6W03 - chains G and H of the 6 polymer chains in the assembly; structure by X-ray diffraction, 2.40 A resolution.

# Chain G
Protein: Envelope glycoprotein gp160
Source organism: Human immunodeficiency virus 1
Reference sequence: Q2N0S6 (Q2N0S6_9HIV1); the construct lacks a stretch of the UniProt sequence and is renumbered around it, so the offset changes along the chain: 31-136 = UniProt 30-135; 145-185 = UniProt 136-176; 189-309 = UniProt 188-308; 312-321 = UniProt 309-318; 2 more segments
Sequence (481 residues; each row starts with the number of its first residue; note: 14 numbers in that range are skipped by the numbering (no residue carries them; nothing is unmodelled there); a row labelled like 185A-185K holds insertion residues (185A, then the next letters in order)):
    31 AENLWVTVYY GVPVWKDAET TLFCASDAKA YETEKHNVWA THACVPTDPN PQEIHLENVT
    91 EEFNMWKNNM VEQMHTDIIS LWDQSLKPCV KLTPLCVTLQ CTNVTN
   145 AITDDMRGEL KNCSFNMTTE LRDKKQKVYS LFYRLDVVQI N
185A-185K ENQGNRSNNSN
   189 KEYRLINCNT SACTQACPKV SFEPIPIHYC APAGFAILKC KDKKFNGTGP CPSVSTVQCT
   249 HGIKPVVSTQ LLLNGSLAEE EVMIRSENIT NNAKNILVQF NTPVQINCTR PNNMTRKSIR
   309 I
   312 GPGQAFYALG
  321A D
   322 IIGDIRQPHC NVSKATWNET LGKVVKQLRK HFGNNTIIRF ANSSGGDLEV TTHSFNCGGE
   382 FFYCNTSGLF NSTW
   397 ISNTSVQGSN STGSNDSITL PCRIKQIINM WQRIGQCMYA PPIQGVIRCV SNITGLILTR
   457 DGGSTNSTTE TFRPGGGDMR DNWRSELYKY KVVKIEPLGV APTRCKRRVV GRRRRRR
Unresolved in the structure: 31, 59-64, 145-150, 185A-185K, 397-410, 429-430, 459-464, 506-513
Disulfide bonds: Cys54-Cys74, Cys119-Cys205, Cys126-Cys196, Cys131-Cys157, Cys201-Cys433, Cys218-Cys247, Cys228-Cys239, Cys296-Cys331, Cys378-Cys445, Cys385-Cys418
Covalent attachments: glycan linked to Asn88, Asn332; N-acetylglucosamine (NAG) linked to Asn133, Asn156, Asn160, Asn197, Asn234, Asn262, Asn276, Asn295, Asn301, Asn363, Asn386, Asn448
Differences from the reference sequence: engineered mutation Ala145 (Asn136 in Q2N0S6), Cys201 (Ile200 in Q2N0S6), Met302 (Asn301 in Q2N0S6), Leu320 (Thr317 in Q2N0S6), Pro329 (Ala327 in Q2N0S6), Asn332 (Thr330 in Q2N0S6), Cys433 (Ala430 in Q2N0S6), Cys501 (Ala498 in Q2N0S6); expression tag (508-513)
What the authors report for this chain:
  - contacts within the chain: Leu154-Met302 (hydrophobic contact), Tyr177-Met302 (hydrophobic contact), Tyr177-Leu320 (hydrophobic contact)
  - mutagenesis - A329P (Tm change 2 degC): increased stability
  - mutagenesis - A329P: unchanged binding to CD4
  - mutagenesis - N302M/T320L: decreased binding to CD4
  - mutagenesis - N302M/T320L: decreased binding to V3 antibodies
  - mutagenesis - A329P: unchanged binding to V3 antibodies

# Chain H
Protein: 3H109L Fab heavy chain
Source organism: Homo sapiens
Notes: antibody fragment or engineered binder
Sequence (244 residues; numbered 1 to 223 plus 21 insertion-coded residues; the number before each row is that of its first residue; a row labelled like 82A-82C holds insertion residues (82A, then the next letters in order)):
     1 QVQLQESGPG LVKPSETLSL TCTVSGGSIS NYYWSWIRQS PGKGLEWIGY ISDSESTNYN
    61 PSLKSRVIIS VDTSKNQLSL KL
82A-82C NSV
    83 TAADSAIYYC ARAQQGKR
100A-100R IYGMVSFGEFFYYYYMDV
   101 WGKGTTVTVS SASTKGPSVF PLAPSSKSTS GGTAALGCLV KDYFPEPVTV SWNSGALTSG
   161 VHTFPAVLQS SGLYSLSSVV TVPSSSLGTQ TYICNVNHKP SNTKVDKKVE PKSCDKGLEV
   221 LFQ
Unresolved in the structure: 127-131, 212-223
Disulfide bonds: Cys22-Cys92, Cys138-Cys194

# How chain G and chain H interact
Contacting residue pairs (10):
  Asp325(G) - Tyr100B(H)
  Ile326(G) - Tyr100B(H)
  Arg327(G) - Gly100C(H)
  Arg327(G) - Glu100I(H)  salt bridge
  Gln328(G) - Phe100G(H)
  Gln328(G) - Glu100I(H)  hydrogen bond (backbone-side chain)
  His330(G) - Met100D(H)  hydrogen bond
  His330(G) - Phe100G(H)
  Thr415(G) - Met100D(H)
  Thr415(G) - Phe100G(H)
Interface residues without a listed pair, chain G (7 interface residues in all): Pro417

# In short
7 residues of chain G and 5 residues of chain H are in contact, with 2 hydrogen bonds and 1 salt bridge. Polar
contacts include Arg327(G)-Glu100I(H), Gln328(G)-Glu100I(H) and His330(G)-Met100D(H). The paper reports that
A329P of chain G increases stability; contacts within the chain involving Met302(G), Leu154(G) and Tyr177(G)
among others.
Here chain G is Envelope glycoprotein gp160 (Human immunodeficiency virus 1) and chain H is 3H109L Fab heavy
chain (Homo sapiens). Entry 6W03 (Crystal Structure of HIV-1 BG505 DS-SOSIP.3mut Prefusion Env Trimer in
Complex with Human Antibodies 3H109L and ...) was determined by X-ray diffraction, deposited together with
6VZI.
